6DJS - chains A and B of the 4 polymer chains in the assembly; structure by electron microscopy, 5.80 A resolution (low resolution: residue-level contacts below are approximate; hydrogen-bond / salt-bridge calls are withheld).

Chain A (and B):
Molecule: Short transient receptor potential channel 3
From: Homo sapiens
Notes: chain B of this document is another copy of the same molecule, construct and numbering; everything in this record applies to it too
UniProt: Q13507 (TRPC3_HUMAN), isoform Q13507-2; residues 0-848 here correspond to UniProt positions 73-921 (UniProt number = residue number + 73)
Chain sequence (676 residues; numbered -4 to 848 plus 74 insertion-coded residues; 251 numbers in that range are skipped by the numbering (no residue carries them; nothing is unmodelled there); the number before each row is that of its first residue; a row labelled like 311A-311Z holds insertion residues (311A, then the next letters in order); numbers below 1 keep their minus sign (Gly-4 is residue -4); X marks 284 residues of unknown identity (built as UNK)):
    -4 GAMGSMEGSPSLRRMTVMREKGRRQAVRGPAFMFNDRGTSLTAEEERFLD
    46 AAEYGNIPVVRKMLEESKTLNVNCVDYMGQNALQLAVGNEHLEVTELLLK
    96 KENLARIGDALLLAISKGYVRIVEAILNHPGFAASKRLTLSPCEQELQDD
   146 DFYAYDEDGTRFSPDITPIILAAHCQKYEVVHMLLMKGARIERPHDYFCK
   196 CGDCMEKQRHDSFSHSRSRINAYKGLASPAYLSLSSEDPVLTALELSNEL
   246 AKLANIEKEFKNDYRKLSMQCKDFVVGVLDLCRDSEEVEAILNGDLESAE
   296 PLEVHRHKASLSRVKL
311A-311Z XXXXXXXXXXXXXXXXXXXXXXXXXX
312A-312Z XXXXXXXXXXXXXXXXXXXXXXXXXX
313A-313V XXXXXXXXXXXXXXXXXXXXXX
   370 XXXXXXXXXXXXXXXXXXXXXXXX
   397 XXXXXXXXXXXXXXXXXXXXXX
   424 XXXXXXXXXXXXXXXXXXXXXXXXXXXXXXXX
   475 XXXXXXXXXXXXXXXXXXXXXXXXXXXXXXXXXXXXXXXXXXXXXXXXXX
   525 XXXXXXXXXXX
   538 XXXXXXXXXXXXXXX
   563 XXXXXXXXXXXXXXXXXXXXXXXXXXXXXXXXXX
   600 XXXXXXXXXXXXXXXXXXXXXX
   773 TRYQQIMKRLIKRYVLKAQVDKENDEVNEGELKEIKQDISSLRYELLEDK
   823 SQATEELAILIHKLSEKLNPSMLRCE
Not modelled in the structure: -4 to 36, 129-160, 186-195, 311A-311Z, 312A-312Z, 313A-313V, 820-848
Construct notes: expression tag (-4 to -1)
UniProt features mapped onto this chain:
  - binding site (Ca(2+)): Glu85, Glu798, Glu801, Glu803, Asp810
  - region: Gln777 to Asp797 (Binds to IP3R3)
What the authors report for this chain:
  - conformationally variable residues (domain motion): Pro53, Leu819

Interface between chain A and chain B:
Pairs across the interface (33):
  Glu85(A) with Lys808(B)
  Glu88(A) with Arg815(B)
  Arg116(A) with Tyr49(B); Tyr816(B)
  Glu174(A) with Gln75(B)
  His177(A) with Gln75(B)
  Cys277(A) with Ser209(B)
  Asp279(A) with Arg212(B)
  Ser305(A) with Arg212(B)
  Lys784(A) with Gln75(B)
  Lys794(A) with Glu801(B)
  Glu795(A) with Asn800(B); Glu801(B); Lys805(B)
  Asn796(A) with Asn800(B); Glu801(B)
  Asp797(A) with Val799(B); Asn800(B); Glu801(B)
  Glu798(A) with Glu798(B); Val799(B); Glu801(B)
  Val799(A) with Asn800(B); Glu801(B); Leu804(B)
  Glu803(A) with Leu804(B); Lys808(B)
  Glu806(A) with Lys808(B)
  Ile807(A) with Lys808(B)
  Asp810(A) with Ile811(B)
  Ile811(A) with Ile811(B)
  Leu814(A) with Leu814(B)
  Glu817(A) with Leu818(B)
Other interface residues (no listed pair), chain A (25 interface residues in all): Leu276, Lys303, Leu788
Other interface residues (no listed pair), chain B (21 interface residues in all): Met73, Leu108, Lys112, Gly802, Ile807

Summary:
The interface between chain A and chain B involves 25 residues on one side and 21 on the other. UniProt lists
5 Ca2+-binding residues on chain A. From the paper: conformational variability at Pro53(A) and Leu819(A).
Chain A and chain B are both Short transient receptor potential channel 3 (Homo sapiens); the structure,
Hybrid model of TRPC3 in GDN, was determined by electron microscopy (same publication as 6D7L and 6DJR).
